PDB entry 2CA2 | X-ray diffraction, 1.90 A resolution | chain A

[Chain A]
Protein: Carbonic anhydrase II
From: Homo sapiens
Notes: EC 4.2.1.1
Reference sequence: P00918 (CAH2_HUMAN); the author numbering skips numbers that UniProt does not, so the offset changes along the chain: 2-125 = UniProt 1-124; 127-261 = UniProt 125-259
Sequence (259 residues; row label = number of the first residue in the row; note: 1 number in that range is skipped by the numbering (no residue carries it; nothing is unmodelled there)):
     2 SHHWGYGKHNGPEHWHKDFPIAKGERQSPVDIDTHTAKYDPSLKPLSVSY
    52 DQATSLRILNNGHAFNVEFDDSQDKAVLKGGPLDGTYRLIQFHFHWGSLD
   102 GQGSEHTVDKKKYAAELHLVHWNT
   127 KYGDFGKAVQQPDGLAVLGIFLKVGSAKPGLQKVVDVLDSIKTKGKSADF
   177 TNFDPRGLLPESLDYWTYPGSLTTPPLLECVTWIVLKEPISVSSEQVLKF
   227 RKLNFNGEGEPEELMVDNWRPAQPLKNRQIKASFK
Unresolved in the structure: 2-3, 261
Bound ions: Zn2+: His-94, His-96, His-119 (together with thiocyanate ion); Hg2+: Gln-137, Glu-205, Cys-206

[Overview]
The Zn2+ site is built by His-94, His-96 and His-119. Gln-137, Glu-205 and Cys-206 form the Hg2+ site.
Chain A is Carbonic anhydrase II (Homo sapiens); the structure, Crystallographic studies of inhibitor binding
sites in human carbonic anhydrase II. A pentacoordinated binding of the ..., was determined by X-ray
diffraction together with 3CA2 from the same study.
